Entry 2YAA (X-ray diffraction, 2.30 A resolution); this record covers chains A and B.

# Chain A (and B)
Name: Death-associated protein kinase 2
Source organism: Mus musculus
Notes: EC 2.7.11.1; chain B of this document is another copy of the same molecule, construct and numbering; everything in this record applies to it too
UniProtKB: Q8VDF3 (DAPK2_MOUSE); residues 1-360 here correspond to UniProt positions 11-370 (UniProt number = residue number + 10)
Amino-acid sequence (361 residues; each row starts with the number of its first residue; numbering starts at 0):
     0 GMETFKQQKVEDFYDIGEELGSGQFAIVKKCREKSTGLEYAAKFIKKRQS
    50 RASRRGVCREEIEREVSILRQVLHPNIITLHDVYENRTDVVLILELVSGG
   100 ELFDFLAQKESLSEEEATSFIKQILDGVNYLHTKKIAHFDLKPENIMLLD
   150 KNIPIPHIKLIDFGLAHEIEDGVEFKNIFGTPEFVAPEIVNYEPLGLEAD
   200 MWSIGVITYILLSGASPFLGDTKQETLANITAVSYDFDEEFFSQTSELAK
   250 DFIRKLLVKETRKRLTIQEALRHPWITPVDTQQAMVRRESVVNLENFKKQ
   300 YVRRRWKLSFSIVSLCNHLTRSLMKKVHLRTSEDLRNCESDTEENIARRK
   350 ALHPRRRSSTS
Disordered / not traced: 0-1, 302-360 (chain B: 0-2, 302-360)
Construct notes: expression tag (0)
Curated features (UniProtKB/Swiss-Prot):
  - region: Gln282 to Val291 (Autoinhibitory domain)
  - active site: Asp139 (Proton acceptor)
  - binding site (ATP): Leu19 to Val27, Lys42
  - modified residue: Ser289 (Phosphoserine), Ser308 (Phosphoserine), Ser339 (Phosphoserine), Thr359 (Phosphothreonine)
Bound ions: Ca2+: Asn190 (shared with Asn190(B) of chain B)
Small-molecule neighbours: ATP (adenosine-5'-triphosphate): Leu19, Gly20, Gly22, Gln23, Phe24, Ala25, Val27, Ala40, Lys42, Ile77, Leu93, Glu94, Leu95, Val96, Asp139, Glu143, Asn144, Met146, Ile160, Asp161
Reported in the primary citation:
  - binding site for ATP: Lys42
  - conformationally variable residues: Lys42
  - specificity-determining residues: Glu100, Glu182 (citing earlier work)
  - post-translational modification sites: Ser308 (citing earlier work)

# Chain A / chain B interface
Residue-residue contacts (48; chain A residue first):
  Arg47(A) - Asp220(B)  hydrogen bond (side chain-backbone)
  Arg50(A) - Leu218(B)  hydrogen bond (side chain-backbone)
  Arg50(A) - Gly219(B)
  Arg50(A) - Asp220(B)  salt bridge
  Ala51(A) - Glu182(B)
  Ala51(A) - Leu218(B)  hydrophobic
  Arg53(A) - Thr180(B)  hydrogen bond
  Arg53(A) - Pro181(B)
  Cys57(A) - Thr221(B)
  Glu59(A) - Thr221(B)
  Glu60(A) - Thr221(B)
  Phe174(A) - Gln223(B)
  Lys175(A) - Gln223(B)
  Asn176(A) - Lys222(B)
  Asn176(A) - Gln223(B)
  Asn176(A) - Leu226(B)
  Ile177(A) - Val189(B)
  Ile177(A) - Lys222(B)  hydrogen bond (backbone-side chain)
  Ile177(A) - Leu226(B)  hydrophobic
  Thr180(A) - Arg53(B)
  Pro181(A) - Arg53(B)
  Glu182(A) - Ala51(B)
  Val189(A) - Ile177(B)
  Val189(A) - Tyr191(B)
  Asn190(A) - Asn190(B)
  Asn190(A) - Tyr191(B)
  Tyr191(A) - Val189(B)
  Tyr191(A) - Asn190(B)
  Tyr191(A) - Leu226(B)
  Tyr191(A) - Ala227(B)
  Tyr191(A) - Thr230(B)
  Leu218(A) - Arg50(B)  hydrogen bond (backbone-side chain)
  Leu218(A) - Ala51(B)  hydrophobic
  Gly219(A) - Arg50(B)  hydrogen bond (backbone-side chain)
  Asp220(A) - Arg47(B)  hydrogen bond (backbone-side chain)
  Asp220(A) - Arg50(B)  salt bridge
  Thr221(A) - Glu59(B)
  Thr221(A) - Glu60(B)
  Lys222(A) - Asn176(B)
  Lys222(A) - Ile177(B)  hydrogen bond (side chain-backbone)
  Gln223(A) - Phe174(B)
  Gln223(A) - Lys175(B)
  Gln223(A) - Asn176(B)
  Leu226(A) - Asn176(B)
  Leu226(A) - Ile177(B)  hydrophobic
  Leu226(A) - Tyr191(B)
  Ala227(A) - Tyr191(B)  hydrogen bond (backbone-side chain)
  Thr230(A) - Tyr191(B)
Interface residues without a listed pair, chain A (27 interface residues in all): Gln23
Interface residues without a listed pair, chain B (28 interface residues in all): Gln23, Cys57, Arg63

# Overview
27 residues of chain A face 28 of chain B across their interface, with 9 hydrogen bonds and 2 salt bridges.
Polar pairs include Arg50(A)-Asp220(B), Arg47(A)-Asp220(B) and Arg50(A)-Leu218(B). Ligands of chain A: ATP.
From the paper: a binding site for ATP at Lys42(A); specificity determinants Glu100(A) and Glu182(A).
Chain A and chain B are both Death-associated protein kinase 2 (Mus musculus); the structure, Crystal
structure of the autoinhibited form of mouse DAPK2 in complex with ATP, was determined by X-ray diffraction
together with 2YA9 and 2YAB from the same study.
